1N32 - chains A and E of the 23 polymer chains in the assembly; structure by X-ray diffraction, 3.00 A resolution.

Chain A:
Molecule: 16S ribosomal RNA
From: Thermus thermophilus
Sequence (1522 nucleotides; numbered 0 to 1544 plus 19 insertion-coded residues; 42 numbers in that range are skipped by the numbering (no residue carries them; nothing is unmodelled there); the number before each row is that of its first residue; a row labelled like 190A-190L holds insertion residues (190A, then the next letters in order); numbering starts at 0):
     0 UUUGUUGGAG AGUUUGAUCC UGGCUCAGGG UGAACGCUGG CGGCGUGCCU AAGACAUGCA
    60 AGUCGUGCGG G
    73 CCGCGGGGUU UU
    88 ACUCCG
    95 UGGUC
   101 AGCGGCGGAC GGGUGAGUAA CGCGUGGGU
  129A G
   130 ACCUACCCGG AAGAGGGGGA CAACCCGGGG AAACUCGGGC UAAUCCCCCA UGUGGACCCG
   190 C
190A-190L CCCUUGGGGUGU
   191 GUCCAAAGGG CUUU
   216 GCCCGCUUCC GGAUGGGCCC GCGUCCCAUC AGCUAGUUGG UGGGGUAAUG GCCCACCAAG
   276 GCGACGACGG GUAGCCGGUC UGAGAGGAUG GCCGGCCACA GGGGCACUGA GACACGGGCC
   336 CCACUCCUAC GGGAGGCAGC AGUUAGGAAU CUUCCGCAAU GGGCGCAAGC CUGACGGAGC
   396 GACGCCGCUU GGAGGAAGAA GCCCUUCGGG GUGUAAACUC CUGAA
   442 CCCGGGACGA AACCCCCGAC GA
   474 GGGGACUGAC GGUACCGGG
   494 GUAAUAGCGC CGGCCAACUC CGUGCCAGCA GCCGCGGUAA UACGGAGGGC GCGAGCGUUA
   554 CCCGGAUUCA CUGGGCGUAA AGGGCGUGUA GGCGGCCUGG GGCGUCCCAU GUGAAAGACC
   614 ACGGCUCAAC CGUGGGGGAG CGUGGGAUAC GCUCAGGCUA GACGGUGGGA GAGGGUGGUG
   674 GAAUUCCCGG AGUAGCGGUG AAAUGCGCAG AUACCGGGAG GAACGCCGAU GGCGAAGGCA
   734 GCCACCUGGU CCACCCGUGA CGCUGAGGCG CGAAAGCGUG GGGAGCAAAC CGGAUUAGAU
   794 ACCCGGGUAG UCCACGCCCU AAACGAUGCG CGCUAGGUCU CUGGGUCU
   848 CCUGGGGGCC GAAGCUAACG CGUUAAGCGC GCCGCCUGGG GAGUACGGCC GCAAGGCUGA
   908 AACUCAAAGG AAUUGACGGG GGCCCGCACA AGCGGUGGAG CAUGUGGUUU AAUUCGAAGC
   968 AACGCGAAGA ACCUUACCAG GCCUUGACAU GCUAGG
 1003A G
  1004 AACCCGGGUG AAAGCCUGGG GUGCCCC
1030A-1030D GCGA
  1031 GGGGAGCCCU AGCACAGGUG CUGCAUGGCC GUCGUCAGCU CGUGCCGUGA GGUGUUGGGU
  1091 UAAGUCCCGC AACGAGCGCA ACCCCCGCCG UUAGUUGCCA GCGGUUCGGC CGGGCACUCU
  1151 AACGGGACUG CCCGCGAAA
  1171 GCGGGAGGAA GGAGGGGACG ACGUCUGGUC AGCAUGGCCC UUACGGCCUG GGCGACACAC
  1231 GUGCUACAAU GCCCACUACA AAGCGAUGCC ACCCGGCAAC GGGGAGCUAA UCGCAAAAAG
  1291 GUGGGCCCAG UUCGGAUUGG GGUCUGCAAC CCGACCCCAU GAAGCCGGAA UCGCUAGUAA
  1351 UCGCGGAUCA G
 1361A C
  1362 CAUGCCGCGG UGAAUACGUU CCCGGGCCUU GUACACACCG CCCGUCACGC CAUGGGAGCG
  1422 GGCUCUACCC GAAGUCGCCG GG
  1446 AGCCUACGGG
  1459 CAGGCGCCGA GGGUAGGGCC CGUGACUGGG GCGAAGUCGU AACAAGGUAG CUGUACCGGA
  1519 AGGUGCGGCU GGAUCACCUC CUUUCU
Unresolved in the structure: 0-4, 1535-1538
Bound ions: Mg2+ site 1: U12, G22; Mg2+ site 2: G15, U920; Mg2+ site 3 near G21 (its only coordinating residue here); Mg2+ site 4: G46, G394; Mg2+ site 5: C48, G115; Mg2+ site 6 near G52 (its only coordinating residue here); Mg2+ site 7 near A53 (its only coordinating residue here); Mg2+ site 8: A59, U387; Mg2+ site 9: G61, U62, G105; Mg2+ site 10: G70, U98; Mg2+ site 11: G107, G324, G326; Mg2+ site 12: A109, G331; 88 more Mg2+ sites not listed
Residues lining bound ligands: paromomycin (PAR): C1404, G1405, U1406, C1407, A1408, C1409, C1490, G1491, A1492, A1493, G1494, U1495, C1496
Reported in the primary citation:
  - contacts within the chain: G530/A1492
  - conformationally variable residues (side-chain flip): G530, A1492, A1493

Chain E:
Name: 30S ribosomal protein S5
From: Thermus thermophilus
Reference sequence: P27152 (RS5_THETH); residues 2-162 here correspond to UniProt positions 1-161 (UniProt number = residue number - 1)
Chain sequence (161 residues; each row starts with the number of its first residue):
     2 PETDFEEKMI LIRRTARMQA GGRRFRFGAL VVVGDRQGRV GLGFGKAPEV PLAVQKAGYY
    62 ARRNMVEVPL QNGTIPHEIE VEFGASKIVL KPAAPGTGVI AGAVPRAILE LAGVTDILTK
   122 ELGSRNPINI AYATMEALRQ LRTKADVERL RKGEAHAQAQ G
Unresolved in the structure: 2-4, 155-162
Bound ions: Mg2+ near Glu-122 (its only coordinating residue here)

How chain A and chain E interact:
Pairs across the interface - 83 pairs, chain A then chain E:
  U5(A) / Ala-95(E)  base contact
  G6(A) / Lys-92(E)  base contact
  G6(A) / Ala-94(E)  base contact
  G6(A) / Ala-95(E)  hydrogen bond to the base
  G6(A) / Thr-98(E)  hydrogen bond to the base
  G6(A) / Leu-119(E)  base contact
  G7(A) / Lys-92(E)  hydrogen bond to the base
  G7(A) / Ile-101(E)  phosphate contact
  G7(A) / Thr-120(E)  hydrogen bond to the sugar
  G7(A) / Lys-121(E)  base contact
  A8(A) / Ile-101(E)  phosphate contact
  A8(A) / Ala-102(E)  hydrogen bond to the sugar
  A8(A) / Gly-103(E)  hydrogen bond to the sugar
  A8(A) / Thr-120(E)  sugar contact
  G9(A) / Lys-121(E)  salt bridge to the phosphate
  G9(A) / Glu-122(E)  hydrogen bond to the phosphate
  G9(A) / Arg-126(E)  base contact
  A10(A) / Arg-126(E)  salt bridge to the phosphate
  G15(A) / Ala-17(E)  hydrogen bond to the base
  G15(A) / Arg-18(E)  base contact
  G15(A) / Met-19(E)  base contact
  G15(A) / Arg-24(E)  hydrogen bond to the sugar
  A16(A) / Thr-16(E)  hydrogen bond to the sugar
  A16(A) / Ala-17(E)  hydrogen bond to the sugar
  U17(A) / Arg-14(E)  hydrogen bond to the phosphate
  C18(A) / Arg-14(E)  salt bridge to the phosphate
  C18(A) / Asn-127(E)  hydrogen bond to the phosphate
  C18(A) / Asn-130(E)  phosphate contact
  C19(A) / Ala-86(E)  phosphate contact
  C19(A) / Ser-125(E)  hydrogen bond to the phosphate
  C19(A) / Asn-127(E)  hydrogen bond to the phosphate
  C19(A) / Asn-130(E)  hydrogen bond to the phosphate
  U20(A) / Ala-86(E)  phosphate contact
  U20(A) / Ser-125(E)  phosphate contact
  G558(A) / Lys-121(E)  phosphate contact
  G558(A) / Arg-126(E)  phosphate contact
  A559(A) / Lys-121(E)  salt bridge to the phosphate
  A559(A) / Arg-126(E)  salt bridge to the phosphate
  U560(A) / Leu-123(E)  base contact
  A864(A) / Gly-85(E)  phosphate contact
  U921(A) / Arg-18(E)  sugar contact
  U921(A) / Met-19(E)  hydrogen bond to the sugar
  U921(A) / Gln-20(E)  hydrogen bond to the phosphate
  G922(A) / Met-19(E)  sugar contact
  G922(A) / Gln-20(E)  hydrogen bond to the phosphate
  G922(A) / Ala-21(E)  hydrogen bond to the phosphate
  A923(A) / Ala-21(E)  phosphate contact
  C1069(A) / Arg-25(E)  hydrogen bond to the phosphate
  U1070(A) / Arg-18(E)  salt bridge to the phosphate
  U1070(A) / Gln-20(E)  phosphate contact
  U1070(A) / Arg-25(E)  salt bridge to the phosphate
  C1071(A) / Arg-27(E)  salt bridge to the phosphate
  C1071(A) / Pro-49(E)  phosphate contact
  G1072(A) / Pro-49(E)  phosphate contact
  G1072(A) / Leu-53(E)  phosphate contact
  G1072(A) / Lys-57(E)  salt bridge to the phosphate
  U1073(A) / Lys-57(E)  salt bridge to the phosphate
  G1074(A) / Tyr-60(E)  phosphate contact
  G1074(A) / Tyr-61(E)  hydrogen bond to the phosphate
  G1077(A) / Lys-47(E)  hydrogen bond to the base
  U1078(A) / Phe-84(E)  sugar contact
  U1078(A) / Ile-129(E)  sugar contact
  U1078(A) / Asn-130(E)  hydrogen bond to the sugar
  U1078(A) / Tyr-133(E)  phosphate contact
  G1079(A) / Arg-14(E)  hydrogen bond to the phosphate
  G1079(A) / Tyr-133(E)  phosphate contact
  A1080(A) / Arg-14(E)  salt bridge to the phosphate
  A1080(A) / Thr-16(E)  hydrogen bond to the phosphate
  A1080(A) / Ala-17(E)  sugar contact
  A1080(A) / Phe-45(E)  phosphate contact
  A1080(A) / Lys-47(E)  phosphate contact
  G1081(A) / Thr-16(E)  hydrogen bond to the phosphate
  G1081(A) / Ala-17(E)  phosphate contact
  G1081(A) / Arg-18(E)  phosphate contact
  G1081(A) / Arg-27(E)  salt bridge to the phosphate
  C1192(A) / Arg-25(E)  hydrogen bond to the base
  G1193(A) / Arg-25(E)  sugar contact
  U1194(A) / Gly-22(E)  sugar contact
  A1396(A) / Met-19(E)  base contact
  C1397(A) / Arg-24(E)  salt bridge to the phosphate
  A1398(A) / Gln-20(E)  hydrogen bond to the base
  A1398(A) / Gly-22(E)  base contact
  A1398(A) / Gly-23(E)  base contact
Other interface residues (no listed pair), chain A (37 interface residues in all): G1082
Other interface residues (no listed pair), chain E (43 interface residues in all): Ala-48, Ser-87, Arg-107

Summary:
37 residues of chain A face 43 of chain E across their interface, with 29 hydrogen bonds and 13 salt bridges.
Polar contacts include G6(A)/Ala-95(E), G6(A)/Thr-98(E) and G7(A)/Lys-92(E). Bound to chain A: paromomycin.
From the paper: conformational variability at G530(A), A1492(A) and A1493(A); contacts within the chain
involving G530(A) and A1492(A).
Here chain A is 16S ribosomal RNA and chain E is 30S ribosomal protein S5, both from Thermus thermophilus.
Entry 1N32 (Structure of the Thermus thermophilus 30S ribosomal subunit bound to codon and near-cognate
transfer RNA anticodon ...) was determined by X-ray diffraction together with 1N33, 1N34 and 1N36 from the
same study.
